Entry 8CQ6 (X-ray diffraction, 2.44 A resolution); this record covers chains B and C of the 4 polymer chains in the assembly.

# Chain B (and C)
Protein: chorismate mutase
Source organism: Duganella sacchari
Notes: EC 5.4.99.5; chain C of this document is another copy of the same molecule, construct and numbering; everything in this record applies to it too
Reference sequence: A0A1M7QNQ8 (A0A1M7QNQ8_9BURK); residue numbers follow UniProt; this construct covers 1-408
Amino-acid sequence (416 residues; each row starts with the number of its first residue):
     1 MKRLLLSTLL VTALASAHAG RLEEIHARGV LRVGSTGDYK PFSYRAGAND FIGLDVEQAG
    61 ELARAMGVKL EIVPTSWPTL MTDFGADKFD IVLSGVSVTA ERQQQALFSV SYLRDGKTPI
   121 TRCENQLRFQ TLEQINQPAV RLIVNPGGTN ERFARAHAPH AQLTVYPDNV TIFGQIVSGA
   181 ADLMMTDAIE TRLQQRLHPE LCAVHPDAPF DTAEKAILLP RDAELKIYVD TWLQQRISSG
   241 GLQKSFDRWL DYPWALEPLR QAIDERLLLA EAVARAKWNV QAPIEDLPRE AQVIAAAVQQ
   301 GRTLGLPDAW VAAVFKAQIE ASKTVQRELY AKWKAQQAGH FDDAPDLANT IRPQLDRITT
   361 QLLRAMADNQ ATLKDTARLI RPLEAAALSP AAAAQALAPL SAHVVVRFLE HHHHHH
Disordered / not traced: 1-19, 377-379, 407-416 (chain C: 1-20, 410-416)
Sequence notes: expression tag (409-416)
Disulfide bonds: C123-C202
Bound ions: Na+ site 1 near A46 (its only coordinating residue here); Na+ site 2: P159, A161

# Chain B / chain C interface
Residue-residue contacts - 28 pairs, chain B then chain C:
  V98(B) - R114(C)
  V98(B) - T212(C)
  T99(B) - T212(C)
  A100(B) - P209(C)
  A100(B) - D211(C)
  A100(B) - T212(C)
  Q103(B) - R114(C)
  Q103(B) - T212(C)  hydrogen bond
  F108(B) - R114(C)
  S109(B) - R114(C)  hydrogen bond (backbone-side chain)
  S111(B) - R114(C)
  R114(B) - F108(C)
  R114(B) - S109(C)  hydrogen bond (side chain-backbone)
  R114(B) - V110(C)
  R114(B) - S111(C)
  R114(B) - E214(C)  salt bridge
  P209(B) - A100(C)
  F210(B) - A100(C)
  D211(B) - A100(C)
  T212(B) - V98(C)
  T212(B) - A100(C)
  T212(B) - Q103(C)  hydrogen bond
  E214(B) - S111(C)
  E214(B) - R114(C)  salt bridge
  E214(B) - E214(C)
  Q234(B) - Q234(C)
  Q234(B) - I237(C)
  S238(B) - Q234(C)
Also at the interface, not in a pair above, chain B (19 interface residues in all): Q104, V110, R152, I237
Also at the interface, not in a pair above, chain C (19 interface residues in all): T99, A208, F210, A216, S238

# In short
Chain B and chain C each contribute 19 residues to their interface; the contacts include 4 hydrogen bonds and
2 salt bridges. Polar contacts include R114(B)-E214(C), Q103(B)-T212(C) and S109(B)-R114(C). P159(B) and
A161(B) coordinate Na+ site 2.
Chain B and chain C are both chorismate mutase (Duganella sacchari); the structure, Bifunctional
cyclohexadienyl dehydratase/chorismate mutase from Duganella sacchari, was determined by X-ray diffraction,
deposited together with 8CQ3 and 8CQ4.
